PDB entry 5Y4J | X-ray diffraction, 1.40 A resolution | chain A

# Chain A
Name: Xylose isomerase
Organism: Streptomyces rubiginosus
Notes: EC 5.3.1.5
UniProtKB: P24300 (XYLA_STRRU); numbering as in UniProt (aligned over 3-386)
Chain sequence (384 residues; each row starts with the number of its first residue):
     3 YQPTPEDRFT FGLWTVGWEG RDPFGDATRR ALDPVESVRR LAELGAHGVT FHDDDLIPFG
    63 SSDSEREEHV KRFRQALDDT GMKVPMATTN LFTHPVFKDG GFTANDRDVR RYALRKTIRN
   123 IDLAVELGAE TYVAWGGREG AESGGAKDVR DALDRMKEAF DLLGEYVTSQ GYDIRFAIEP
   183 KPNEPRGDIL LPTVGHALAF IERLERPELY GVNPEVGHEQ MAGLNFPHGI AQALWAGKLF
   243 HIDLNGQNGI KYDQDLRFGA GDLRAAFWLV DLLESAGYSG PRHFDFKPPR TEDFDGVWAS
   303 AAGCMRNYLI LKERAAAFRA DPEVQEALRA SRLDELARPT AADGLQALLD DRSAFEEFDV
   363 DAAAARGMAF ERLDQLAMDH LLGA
Differences from the reference sequence: engineered mutation Glu21 (Gln in P24300)
Ion coordination: Mg2+: Glu181, Glu217, Asp245, Asp287 (together with Xylitol)
Small-molecule neighbours: Xylitol (XYL): Trp16, Phe26, His54, Thr90, Phe94, Trp137, Glu181, Lys183, Asn215, Glu217, His220, Asp245, Asp255, Asp287
Swiss-Prot annotation at these positions:
  - active site: His54, Asp57
  - binding site (Mg(2+)): Glu181, Glu217, His220, Asp245, Asp255, Asp257, Asp287

# In short
Ligands of chain A: Xylitol. Glu181, Glu217, Asp245 and Asp287 form the Mg2+ site. From UniProt: active-site
residues His54 and Asp57 and 7 Mg2+-binding residues.
Chain A is Xylose isomerase (Streptomyces rubiginosus); the structure, Crystal structure of glucose isomerase
in complex with xylitol inhibitor in one metal binding mode, was determined by X-ray diffraction together with
5Y4I from the same study.
